Entry 6M4O (electron microscopy, 3.40 A resolution); this record covers chains T and E of the 5 polymer chains in the assembly.

# Chain T
Protein: Serine palmitoyltransferase 2
Organism: Homo sapiens
Notes: EC 2.3.1.50
Reference sequence: O15270 (SPTC2_HUMAN); residue numbers follow UniProt; this construct covers 1-562
Amino-acid sequence (562 residues; each row starts with the number of its first residue):
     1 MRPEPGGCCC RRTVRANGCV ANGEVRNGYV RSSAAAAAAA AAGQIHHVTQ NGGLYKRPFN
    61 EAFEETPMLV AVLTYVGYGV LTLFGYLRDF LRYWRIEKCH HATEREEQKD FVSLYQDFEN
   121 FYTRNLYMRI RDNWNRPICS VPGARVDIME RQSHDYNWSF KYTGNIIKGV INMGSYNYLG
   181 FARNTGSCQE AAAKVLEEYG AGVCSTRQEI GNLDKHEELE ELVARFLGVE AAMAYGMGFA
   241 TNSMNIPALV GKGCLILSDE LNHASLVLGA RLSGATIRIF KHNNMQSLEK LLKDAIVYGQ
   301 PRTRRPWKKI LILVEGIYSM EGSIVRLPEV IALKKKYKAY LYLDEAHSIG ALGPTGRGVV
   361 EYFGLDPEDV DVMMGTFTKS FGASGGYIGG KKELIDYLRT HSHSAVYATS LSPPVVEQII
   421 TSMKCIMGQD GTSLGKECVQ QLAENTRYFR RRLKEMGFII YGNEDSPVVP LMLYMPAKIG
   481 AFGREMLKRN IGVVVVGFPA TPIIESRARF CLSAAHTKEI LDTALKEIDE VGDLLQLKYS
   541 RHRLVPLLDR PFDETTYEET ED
Unresolved in the structure: 1-44, 96-98, 429-432, 543-562
Curated features (UniProtKB/Swiss-Prot):
  - modified residue: Lys379 (N6-(pyridoxal phosphate)lysine)
  - natural variant: Ala182 (A182P: In HSAN1C), Arg183 (R183W: In HSAN1C), Val359 (V359M: In HSAN1C loss of normal activity as measured by reduced formation of sphinganine), Gly382 (G382V: In HSAN1C), Ile504 (I504F: In HSAN1C loss of normal activity as measured by reduced formation of sphinganine)
  - mutagenesis: Tyr122 (Y122A: Decreased catalytic activity with L-serine and palmitoyl-CoA as substrates. Does not affect the negative regulation by OMRDL3 and ceramides), Leu126 (L126W: Some decrease in catalytic activity with L-serine and palmitoyl-CoA as substrates), Ile130 (I130W: Loss of catalytic activity with L-serine and palmitoyl-CoA as substrates), Trp134 (W134A: Loss of catalytic activity with L-serine and palmitoyl-CoA as substrates), Tyr176 (Y176A: Loss of catalytic activity with L-serine and palmitoyl-CoA as substrates), Ser258 (S258R: Loss of catalytic activity with L-serine and palmitoyl-CoA as substrates), Arg302 (R302A: Reduces the dimerization propensity with SPTLC1; reduces the dimerization propensity with SPTLC1; when associated with A-305. Does not impair enzymatic activity ...), Arg304 (R304A: Reduces the dimerization propensity with SPTLC1; when associated with A-302 and A-304. Does not impair enzymatic activity; when associated with A-302 and A-304), Arg305 (R305A: Reduces the dimerization propensity with SPTLC1; when associated with A-302 and A-304. Does not impair enzymatic activity; when associated with A-302 and A-304), Met320 (M320Q: Decreased catalytic activity with L-serine and palmitoyl-CoA as substrates), Thr378 (T378A: Decreased catalytic activity with L-serine and palmitoyl-CoA as substrates), Lys379 (K379A: Loss of catalytic activity with L-serine and palmitoyl-CoA as substrates), 3 further mutagenesis entries in UniProt
Covalently attached groups: pyridoxal phosphate (PLP) linked to Lys379
Ligand contacts: pyridoxal phosphate (PLP): Met237, Gly238, Phe239, Asn242, His263, Ser265, Glu315, Asp344, Ala346, His347, Thr376, Thr378, Gly385

# Chain E
Protein: Serine palmitoyltransferase small subunit A
Organism: Homo sapiens
Reference sequence: Q969W0 (SPTSA_HUMAN); residue numbers follow UniProt; this construct covers 1-71
Amino-acid sequence (92 residues; each row starts with the number of its first residue; numbers below 1 keep their minus sign (Met-20 is residue -20)):
   -20 MADYKDDDDK SGPDEVDASG RMAGMALARA WKQMSWFYYQ YLLVTALYML EPWERTVFNS
    40 MLVSIVGMAL YTGYVFMPQH IMAILHYFEI VQ
Unresolved in the structure: -20 to 6, 56-71
Construct notes: initiating methionine (-20); expression tag (-19 to 0)
Curated features (UniProtKB/Swiss-Prot):
  - site: Met28 (Within the serine palmitoyltransferase (SPT) complex, defines the length of the acyl chain-binding pocket, determining the acyl-CoA substrate preference)
  - natural variant: Thr51 (T51I: In SPG90A)
  - mutagenesis: Met28 (M28K: Within the serine palmitoyltransferase (SPT) complex, leads to a strong decrease in SPT catalytic activity with L-serine and palmitoyl-CoA as substrates), His59 (H59L: Impaired down-regulation of SPT complex activity by ORMDL3)

# Chain T / chain E interface
Pairs across the interface (29):
  Leu73(T) - Val23(E)  hydrophobic
  Val76(T) - Thr24(E)
  Gly77(T) - Ala25(E)
  Val80(T) - Thr24(E)
  Val80(T) - Ala25(E)
  Leu81(T) - Ala25(E)  hydrophobic
  Phe84(T) - Glu33(E)
  Arg88(T) - Glu30(E)  salt bridge
  Arg88(T) - Glu33(E)  salt bridge
  Arg129(T) - Met28(E)  hydrogen bond (side chain-backbone)
  Arg129(T) - Leu29(E)
  Arg129(T) - Glu33(E)  salt bridge
  Ile130(T) - Met28(E)  hydrophobic
  Tyr156(T) - Glu30(E)
  Pro476(T) - Met28(E)
  Ala477(T) - Leu22(E)
  Ala477(T) - Ala25(E)  hydrophobic
  Ala477(T) - Met28(E)  hydrophobic
  Gly480(T) - Tyr27(E)
  Ala481(T) - Leu22(E)  hydrophobic
  Ala481(T) - Tyr27(E)  hydrophobic
  Arg484(T) - Tyr27(E)
  Leu534(T) - Trp15(E)  hydrogen bond (backbone-side chain)
  Leu534(T) - Tyr18(E)  hydrophobic
  Leu534(T) - Gln19(E)
  Leu535(T) - Gln19(E)
  Leu535(T) - Leu22(E)  hydrophobic
  Gln536(T) - Trp15(E)
  Gln536(T) - Gln19(E)
Other interface residues (no listed pair), chain T (24 interface residues in all): Leu91, Cys99, Met475, Lys478, Glu485, Asp533
Other interface residues (no listed pair), chain E (17 interface residues in all): Leu21, Pro31, Trp32, Val36, Phe37

# Summary
24 residues of chain T face 17 of chain E across their interface, with 2 hydrogen bonds and 3 salt bridges.
Among the polar pairs are Arg88(T)-Glu30(E), Arg88(T)-Glu33(E) and Arg129(T)-Glu33(E). Pyridoxal phosphate is
covalently linked to Lys379(T).
Chain T is Serine palmitoyltransferase 2 and chain E is Serine palmitoyltransferase small subunit A, both from
Homo sapiens; the structure, Cryo-EM structure of the monomeric SPT-ORMDL3 complex, was determined by electron
microscopy together with 6M4N, 7CQI and 7CQK from the same study.
